PDB entry 2NW7 | X-ray diffraction, 2.70 A resolution | chains B and D of the 4 polymer chains in the assembly

== Chain B (and D) ==
Protein: Tryptophan 2,3-dioxygenase
Organism: Xanthomonas campestris pv. campestris
Notes: chain D of this document is another copy of the same molecule, construct and numbering; everything in this record applies to it too
UniProt: Q8PDA8 (Q8PDA8_XANCP); numbering as in UniProt (aligned over 1-298)
Amino-acid sequence (306 residues; numbered 1 to 306; the number before each row is that of its first residue):
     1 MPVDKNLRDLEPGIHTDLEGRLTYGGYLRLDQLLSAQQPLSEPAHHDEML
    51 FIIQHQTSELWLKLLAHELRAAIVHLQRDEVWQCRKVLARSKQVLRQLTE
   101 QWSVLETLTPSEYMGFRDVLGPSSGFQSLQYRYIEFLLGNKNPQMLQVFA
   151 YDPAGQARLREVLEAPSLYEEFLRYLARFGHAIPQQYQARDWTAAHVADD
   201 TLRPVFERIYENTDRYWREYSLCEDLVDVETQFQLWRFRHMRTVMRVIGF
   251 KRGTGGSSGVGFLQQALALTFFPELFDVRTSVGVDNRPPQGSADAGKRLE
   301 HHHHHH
Disordered / not traced: 1-20, 252-256, 285-306 (chain D: 1-20, 253-256, 285-306)
Construct notes: cloning artifact (299-306)
Bound ions: heme Fe near His240 (its only coordinating residue here)
Small-molecule neighbours: heme (HEM): Phe51, Gln54, His55, Ser58, Glu59, Trp102, Leu105, Leu108, Ser124, Gly125, Phe126, Tyr131, Arg132, Trp236, His240, Val244, Val247, Ile248, Gly259, Val260, Phe262, Leu263, Ala266
UniProt features mapped onto this chain:
  - binding site (substrate): Phe51 to His55, Tyr113, Arg117, Thr254
  - binding site (heme): His240
  - mutagenesis: His55 (H55A: Decrease in catalytic efficiency using L-tryptophan, 5-fluoro-D/L-tryptophan, 6-fluoro-D/L-tryptophan, 5-methyl-D/L-tryptophan and 6-methyl-D/L-tryptophan as substrate ...)

== How chain B and chain D interact ==
Pairs across the interface (56):
  Glu106(B) with Thr231(D)
  Thr109(B) with Tyr220(D), hydrogen bond; Glu224(D)
  Pro110(B) with Tyr210(D); Arg279(D); Val282(D), hydrophobic
  Ser111(B) with Tyr210(D), hydrogen bond (side chain-backbone); Thr213(D); Tyr220(D)
  Met114(B) with Tyr210(D); Gly283(D)
  Arg117(B) with Val282(D), hydrogen bond (side chain-backbone); Gly283(D)
  Tyr210(B) with Ser111(D), hydrogen bond (backbone-side chain)
  Thr213(B) with Ser111(D)
  Tyr220(B) with Thr109(D), hydrogen bond; Ser111(D)
  Glu224(B) with Thr109(D); Arg246(D), salt bridge
  Val227(B) with Arg246(D)
  Asp228(B) with Arg246(D), salt bridge
  Thr231(B) with Glu106(D); Arg246(D)
  Gln234(B) with Phe238(D); Arg242(D)
  Leu235(B) with Phe238(D), hydrophobic; Arg239(D)
  Phe238(B) with Gln234(D); Phe238(D), hydrophobic
  Arg239(B) with Leu235(D)
  Arg242(B) with Gln234(D); Phe276(D)
  Met245(B) with Arg279(D)
  Arg246(B) with Glu224(D), salt bridge; Val227(D); Asp228(D), salt bridge; Thr231(D); Arg279(D), hydrogen bond (backbone-side chain)
  Val247(B) with Arg279(D)
  Ile248(B) with Arg279(D)
  Gly249(B) with Phe276(D); Arg279(D)
  Lys251(B) with Thr280(D)
  Phe276(B) with Arg242(D)
  Asp277(B) with Arg252(D), salt bridge
  Arg279(B) with Pro110(D); Met245(D); Arg246(D), hydrogen bond (side chain-backbone); Val247(D); Ile248(D); Gly249(D)
  Thr280(B) with Lys251(D)
  Val282(B) with Pro110(D), hydrophobic; Arg117(D), hydrogen bond (backbone-side chain)
  Gly283(B) with Met114(D); Arg117(D)
Also at the interface, not in a pair above, chain B (34 interface residues in all): Glu112, Glu211, Glu230, Leu267
Also at the interface, not in a pair above, chain D (35 interface residues in all): Glu112, Arg203, Glu230, Phe250, Leu267

== Overview ==
34 residues of chain B face 35 of chain D across their interface; the contacts include 8 hydrogen bonds and 5
salt bridges. Polar pairs include Glu224(B)-Arg246(D), Asp228(B)-Arg246(D) and Asp277(B)-Arg252(D). Ligands of
chain B: heme.
Both chains are Tryptophan 2,3-dioxygenase (Xanthomonas campestris pv. campestris). Entry 2NW7 (Crystal
Structure of Tryptophan 2,3-dioxygenase (TDO) from Xanthomonas campestris in complex with ferric heme.
Northeast Structural ...) was determined by X-ray diffraction, deposited together with 2NW9 and 2NWB.
